8GS2 - chains R and A of the 4 polymer chains in the assembly; structure by electron microscopy, 2.84 A resolution.

# Chain R
Molecule: crRNA
Source organism: Desulfonema ishimotonii
Sequence (95 nucleotides; row label = number of the first residue in the row; numbers below 1 keep their minus sign (G-20 is residue -20)):
   -20 GGUUGGAAAGCCGGUUUUCUUUGAUGUCACGGAACCUUUGUUGUCUUCGA
    30 CAUGGGUAAUGGUUGGAAAGCCGGUUUUCUUUGAUGUCACGGAAC
Unresolved in the structure: -20 to -1, 38-74

# Chain A
Protein: CRISPR-associated RAMP family protein
Source organism: Desulfonema ishimotonii
UniProt: A0A401FT36 (A0A401FT36_9DELT); numbering as in UniProt; present here: 1-1273, 1275-1540, 1542-1601
Chain sequence (1616 residues; each row starts with the number of its first residue; note: 2 numbers in that range are skipped by the numbering (no residue carries them; nothing is unmodelled there)):
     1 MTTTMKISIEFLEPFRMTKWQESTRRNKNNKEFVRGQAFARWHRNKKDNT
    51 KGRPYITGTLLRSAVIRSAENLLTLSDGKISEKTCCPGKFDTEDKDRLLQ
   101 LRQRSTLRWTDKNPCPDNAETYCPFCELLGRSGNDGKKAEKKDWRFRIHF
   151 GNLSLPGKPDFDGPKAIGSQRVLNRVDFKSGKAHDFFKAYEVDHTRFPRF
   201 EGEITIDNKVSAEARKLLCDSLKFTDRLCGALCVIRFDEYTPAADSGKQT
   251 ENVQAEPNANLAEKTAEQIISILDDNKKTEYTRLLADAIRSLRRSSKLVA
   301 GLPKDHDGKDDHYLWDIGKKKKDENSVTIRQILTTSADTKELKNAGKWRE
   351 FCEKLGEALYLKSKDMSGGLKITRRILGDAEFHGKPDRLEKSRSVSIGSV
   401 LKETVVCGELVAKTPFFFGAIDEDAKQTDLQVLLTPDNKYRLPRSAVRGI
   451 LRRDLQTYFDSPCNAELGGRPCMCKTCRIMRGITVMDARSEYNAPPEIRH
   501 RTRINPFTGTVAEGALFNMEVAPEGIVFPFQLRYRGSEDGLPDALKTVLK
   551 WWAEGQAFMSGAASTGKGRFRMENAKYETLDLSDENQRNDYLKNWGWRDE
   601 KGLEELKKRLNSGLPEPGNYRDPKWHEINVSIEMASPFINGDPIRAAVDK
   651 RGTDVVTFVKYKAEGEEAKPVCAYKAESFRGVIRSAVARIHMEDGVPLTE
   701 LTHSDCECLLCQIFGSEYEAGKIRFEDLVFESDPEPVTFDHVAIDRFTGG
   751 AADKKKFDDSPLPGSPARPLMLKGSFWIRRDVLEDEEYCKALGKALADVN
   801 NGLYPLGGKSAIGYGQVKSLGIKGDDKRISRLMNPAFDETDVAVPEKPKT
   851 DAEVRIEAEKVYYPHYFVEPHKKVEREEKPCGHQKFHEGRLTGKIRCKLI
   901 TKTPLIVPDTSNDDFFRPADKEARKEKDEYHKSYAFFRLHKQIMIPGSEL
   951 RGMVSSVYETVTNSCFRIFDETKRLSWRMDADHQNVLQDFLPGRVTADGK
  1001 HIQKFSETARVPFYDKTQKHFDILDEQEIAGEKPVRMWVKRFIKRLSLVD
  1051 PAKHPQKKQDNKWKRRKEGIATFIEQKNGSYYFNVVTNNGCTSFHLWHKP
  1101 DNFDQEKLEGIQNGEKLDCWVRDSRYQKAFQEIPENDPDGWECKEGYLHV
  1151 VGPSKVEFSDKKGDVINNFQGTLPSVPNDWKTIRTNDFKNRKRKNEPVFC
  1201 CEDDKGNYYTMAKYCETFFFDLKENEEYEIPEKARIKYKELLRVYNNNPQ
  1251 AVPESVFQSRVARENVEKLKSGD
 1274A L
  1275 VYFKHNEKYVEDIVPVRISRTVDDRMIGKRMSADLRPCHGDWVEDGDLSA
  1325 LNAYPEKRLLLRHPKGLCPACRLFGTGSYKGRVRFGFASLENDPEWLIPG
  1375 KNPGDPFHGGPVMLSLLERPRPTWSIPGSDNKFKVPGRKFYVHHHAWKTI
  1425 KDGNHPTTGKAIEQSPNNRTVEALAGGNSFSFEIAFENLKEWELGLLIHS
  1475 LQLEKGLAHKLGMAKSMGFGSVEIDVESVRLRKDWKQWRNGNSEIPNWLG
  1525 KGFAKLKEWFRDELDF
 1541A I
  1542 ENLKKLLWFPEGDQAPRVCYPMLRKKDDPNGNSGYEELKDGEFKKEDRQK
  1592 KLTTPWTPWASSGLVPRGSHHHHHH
Unresolved in the structure: 133-145, 239-260, 319-326, 835-841, 917-929, 982-987, 1043-1124, 1604-1616
Construct notes: expression tag (1602-1616)
Bound ions: Zn2+ site 1: Cys115, Cys123, Cys126; Zn2+ site 2: Cys463, Cys472, Cys474, Cys477; Zn2+ site 3: His703, Cys706, Cys708, Cys711; Zn2+ site 4: Cys965, Cys1312, Cys1342, Cys1345
Ligand contacts: adenosine monophosphate / cytidine-5'-monophosphate: Lys182, Arg375, Ser704, Asp705, Glu717, Tyr718
Reported in the primary citation:
  - catalytic residues: His43 (citing earlier work)

# How chain R and chain A interact
Pairs across the interface (283; chain R residue first):
  U0(R) - His43(A)  hydrogen bond to the phosphate
  U0(R) - Arg53(A)  hydrogen bond to the base
  U0(R) - Tyr55(A)  stacking on the base
  U0(R) - Asn152(A)  hydrogen bond to the base
  U0(R) - Ser154(A)  base contact
  U1(R) - Arg41(A)  sugar contact
  U1(R) - Thr57(A)  sugar contact
  U1(R) - Gly58(A)  base contact
  U1(R) - Thr59(A)  hydrogen bond to the base
  U1(R) - His149(A)  base contact
  U1(R) - Phe150(A)  hydrogen bond to the base
  U1(R) - Gly151(A)  base contact
  U1(R) - Asn152(A)  hydrogen bond to the base
  G2(R) - Phe146(A)  base contact
  G2(R) - His149(A)  hydrogen bond to the base
  A3(R) - Gly58(A)  base contact
  A3(R) - Thr59(A)  hydrogen bond to the base
  A3(R) - Arg62(A)  hydrogen bond to the sugar
  A3(R) - Arg97(A)  salt bridge to the phosphate
  A3(R) - Phe146(A)  sugar contact
  A3(R) - Ile148(A)  base contact
  A3(R) - His149(A)  base contact
  A3(R) - Phe150(A)  hydrogen bond to the base
  U4(R) - Arg62(A)  hydrogen bond to the phosphate
  U4(R) - Lys89(A)  hydrogen bond to the sugar
  U4(R) - Phe90(A)  base contact
  U4(R) - Asp91(A)  hydrogen bond to the base
  U4(R) - Thr92(A)  hydrogen bond to the base
  U4(R) - Arg97(A)  salt bridge to the phosphate
  U4(R) - Leu129(A)  sugar contact
  U4(R) - Arg131(A)  sugar contact
  G5(R) - Arg62(A)  salt bridge to the phosphate
  G5(R) - Phe90(A)  base contact
  G5(R) - Asp91(A)  base contact
  G5(R) - Thr92(A)  hydrogen bond to the base
  G5(R) - Lys95(A)  base contact
  G5(R) - Leu98(A)  base contact
  G5(R) - Gln100(A)  hydrogen bond to the sugar
  G5(R) - Leu101(A)  sugar contact
  G5(R) - Arg102(A)  hydrogen bond to the base
  G5(R) - Leu389(A)  hydrogen bond to the base
  G5(R) - Glu390(A)  hydrogen bond to the base
  U6(R) - Gln37(A)  hydrogen bond to the base
  U6(R) - Ala38(A)  base contact
  U6(R) - Thr59(A)  base contact
  U6(R) - Leu60(A)  hydrogen bond to the base
  U6(R) - Ser63(A)  hydrogen bond to the phosphate
  U6(R) - Gln100(A)  base contact
  U6(R) - Arg102(A)  salt bridge to the phosphate
  C7(R) - Arg67(A)  hydrogen bond to the phosphate
  C7(R) - Arg102(A)  phosphate contact
  C7(R) - Gln103(A)  hydrogen bond to the phosphate
  C7(R) - Arg104(A)  sugar contact
  C7(R) - Gly468(A)  base contact
  C7(R) - Gly469(A)  hydrogen bond to the base
  C7(R) - Arg470(A)  base contact
  C7(R) - Pro471(A)  base contact
  C7(R) - Arg481(A)  base contact
  A8(R) - Arg35(A)  hydrogen bond to the sugar
  A8(R) - Ala38(A)  sugar contact
  A8(R) - Phe39(A)  sugar contact
  A8(R) - Gly384(A)  hydrogen bond to the base
  A8(R) - Pro386(A)  base contact
  C9(R) - Glu13(A)  hydrogen bond to the base
  C9(R) - Arg16(A)  salt bridge to the phosphate
  C9(R) - Arg227(A)  hydrogen bond to the sugar
  C9(R) - Gly230(A)  phosphate contact
  C9(R) - Leu232(A)  base contact
  C9(R) - Arg444(A)  salt bridge to the phosphate
  C9(R) - Arg448(A)  hydrogen bond to the sugar
  C9(R) - Ile483(A)  base contact
  C9(R) - Thr484(A)  base contact
  C9(R) - Val485(A)  hydrogen bond to the base
  G10(R) - Gln103(A)  base contact
  G10(R) - Arg448(A)  salt bridge to the phosphate
  G10(R) - Leu467(A)  base contact
  G10(R) - Gly468(A)  hydrogen bond to the base
  G10(R) - Arg481(A)  phosphate contact
  G11(R) - Arg35(A)  hydrogen bond to the base
  G11(R) - Asn174(A)  hydrogen bond to the sugar
  G11(R) - Arg175(A)  sugar contact
  G11(R) - Asp185(A)  hydrogen bond to the base
  G11(R) - Phe186(A)  base contact
  G11(R) - Phe187(A)  base contact
  G11(R) - Phe382(A)  hydrogen bond to the base
  G11(R) - His383(A)  base contact
  G11(R) - Gly384(A)  hydrogen bond to the base
  G11(R) - Arg448(A)  salt bridge to the phosphate
  G11(R) - Arg452(A)  salt bridge to the phosphate
  G11(R) - Leu467(A)  base contact
  A12(R) - Asn174(A)  sugar contact
  A12(R) - Arg175(A)  phosphate contact
  A12(R) - Val176(A)  hydrogen bond to the phosphate
  A12(R) - Ser445(A)  sugar contact
  A12(R) - Ala446(A)  phosphate contact
  A12(R) - Gly449(A)  sugar contact
  A12(R) - Ile450(A)  base contact
  A12(R) - Arg452(A)  phosphate contact
  A12(R) - Arg453(A)  base contact
  A12(R) - Ser560(A)  base contact
  A13(R) - Arg171(A)  salt bridge to the phosphate
  A13(R) - Val172(A)  sugar contact
  A13(R) - Leu173(A)  phosphate contact
  A13(R) - Asn174(A)  hydrogen bond to the sugar
  A13(R) - Phe186(A)  base contact
  A13(R) - Gly419(A)  sugar contact
  A13(R) - Ser445(A)  hydrogen bond to the phosphate
  A13(R) - Ala446(A)  hydrogen bond to the phosphate
  C14(R) - Asn174(A)  hydrogen bond to the sugar
  C14(R) - Val176(A)  sugar contact
  C14(R) - Gly181(A)  hydrogen bond to the sugar
  C14(R) - Lys182(A)  base contact
  C14(R) - Ala183(A)  hydrogen bond to the base
  C14(R) - Phe417(A)  phosphate contact
  C14(R) - Gly419(A)  hydrogen bond to the phosphate
  C14(R) - Gly561(A)  phosphate contact
  C15(R) - Gly181(A)  sugar contact
  C15(R) - Lys182(A)  base contact
  C15(R) - Gly561(A)  phosphate contact
  C15(R) - Ala562(A)  hydrogen bond to the phosphate
  C15(R) - Ala563(A)  hydrogen bond to the phosphate
  C15(R) - Ser716(A)  hydrogen bond to the sugar
  C15(R) - Glu717(A)  base contact
  C15(R) - Glu719(A)  hydrogen bond to the sugar
  C15(R) - Ala720(A)  phosphate contact
  C15(R) - Gly721(A)  phosphate contact
  U16(R) - Ser564(A)  hydrogen bond to the phosphate
  U16(R) - Arg680(A)  salt bridge to the phosphate
  U16(R) - Phe714(A)  phosphate contact
  U16(R) - Gly715(A)  sugar contact
  U16(R) - Ser716(A)  sugar contact
  U16(R) - Glu717(A)  hydrogen bond to the sugar
  U16(R) - Gly721(A)  hydrogen bond to the phosphate
  U17(R) - Arg501(A)  base contact
  U17(R) - Thr502(A)  hydrogen bond to the sugar
  U17(R) - Arg503(A)  hydrogen bond to the base
  U17(R) - Phe517(A)  base contact
  U17(R) - Arg680(A)  salt bridge to the phosphate
  U17(R) - Arg684(A)  phosphate contact
  U18(R) - Thr502(A)  phosphate contact
  U18(R) - Arg503(A)  phosphate contact
  U18(R) - Ile504(A)  hydrogen bond to the phosphate
  U18(R) - Glu677(A)  sugar contact
  U18(R) - Ser678(A)  hydrogen bond to the phosphate
  U18(R) - Gly681(A)  sugar contact
  U18(R) - Val682(A)  base contact
  U18(R) - Ser685(A)  base contact
  G19(R) - His500(A)  sugar contact
  G19(R) - Arg501(A)  phosphate contact
  G19(R) - Thr502(A)  hydrogen bond to the phosphate
  G19(R) - Val511(A)  base contact
  G19(R) - Leu516(A)  base contact
  G19(R) - Gly641(A)  hydrogen bond to the sugar
  G19(R) - Pro643(A)  base contact
  G19(R) - Lys675(A)  salt bridge to the phosphate
  G19(R) - Glu677(A)  phosphate contact
  G19(R) - Ser678(A)  hydrogen bond to the phosphate
  U20(R) - Ile504(A)  sugar contact
  U20(R) - Gly509(A)  sugar contact
  U20(R) - Val511(A)  base contact
  U20(R) - Asn640(A)  phosphate contact
  U20(R) - Gly641(A)  hydrogen bond to the phosphate
  U20(R) - Gly807(A)  sugar contact
  U20(R) - Gly808(A)  phosphate contact
  U21(R) - Thr510(A)  sugar contact
  U21(R) - Gly808(A)  phosphate contact
  U21(R) - Lys809(A)  hydrogen bond to the phosphate
  U21(R) - Thr1350(A)  hydrogen bond to the sugar
  U21(R) - Gly1351(A)  base contact
  U21(R) - Tyr1353(A)  hydrogen bond to the sugar
  U21(R) - Lys1354(A)  phosphate contact
  U21(R) - Gly1355(A)  phosphate contact
  G22(R) - Lys755(A)  base contact
  G22(R) - Ala811(A)  phosphate contact
  G22(R) - Arg967(A)  hydrogen bond to the phosphate
  G22(R) - Phe1348(A)  sugar contact
  G22(R) - Gly1349(A)  sugar contact
  G22(R) - Thr1350(A)  sugar contact
  G22(R) - Gly1351(A)  sugar contact
  G22(R) - Gly1355(A)  hydrogen bond to the phosphate
  U23(R) - Val742(A)  sugar contact
  U23(R) - Ala743(A)  base contact
  U23(R) - Lys755(A)  base contact
  U23(R) - Phe757(A)  base contact
  U23(R) - Arg951(A)  salt bridge to the phosphate
  U23(R) - Arg967(A)  salt bridge to the phosphate
  U23(R) - Ile968(A)  sugar contact
  U23(R) - Phe1348(A)  phosphate contact
  C24(R) - Val742(A)  sugar contact
  C24(R) - Ala743(A)  phosphate contact
  C24(R) - Ile744(A)  hydrogen bond to the phosphate
  C24(R) - Arg746(A)  salt bridge to the phosphate
  C24(R) - Ser948(A)  sugar contact
  C24(R) - Glu949(A)  phosphate contact
  C24(R) - Gly952(A)  sugar contact
  C24(R) - Ser956(A)  base contact
  C24(R) - Leu1485(A)  base contact
  U25(R) - Asp740(A)  base contact
  U25(R) - His741(A)  salt bridge to the phosphate
  U25(R) - Val742(A)  hydrogen bond to the phosphate
  U25(R) - Lys756(A)  base contact
  U25(R) - Pro908(A)  sugar contact
  U25(R) - Thr910(A)  base contact
  U25(R) - Ser948(A)  hydrogen bond to the phosphate
  U25(R) - Glu949(A)  phosphate contact
  U26(R) - Ile744(A)  sugar contact
  U26(R) - Gly749(A)  hydrogen bond to the sugar
  U26(R) - Gly750(A)  sugar contact
  U26(R) - Ala751(A)  base contact
  U26(R) - Pro908(A)  phosphate contact
  U26(R) - Glu949(A)  phosphate contact
  U26(R) - Arg1443(A)  base contact
  U26(R) - Gly1486(A)  sugar contact
  U26(R) - Met1487(A)  phosphate contact
  U26(R) - Lys1489(A)  hydrogen bond to the phosphate
  C27(R) - Gly749(A)  sugar contact
  C27(R) - Gly750(A)  sugar contact
  C27(R) - Leu1391(A)  base contact
  C27(R) - Glu1392(A)  hydrogen bond to the sugar
  C27(R) - Arg1393(A)  hydrogen bond to the base
  C27(R) - Pro1394(A)  phosphate contact
  C27(R) - Tyr1415(A)  hydrogen bond to the phosphate
  C27(R) - Arg1443(A)  base contact
  C27(R) - Gly1486(A)  phosphate contact
  C27(R) - Met1487(A)  phosphate contact
  C27(R) - Ala1488(A)  hydrogen bond to the phosphate
  C27(R) - Lys1489(A)  salt bridge to the phosphate
  G28(R) - His865(A)  phosphate contact
  G28(R) - Glu1392(A)  hydrogen bond to the base
  G28(R) - Arg1393(A)  sugar contact
  G28(R) - Pro1394(A)  phosphate contact
  G28(R) - Lys1413(A)  salt bridge to the phosphate
  G28(R) - Tyr1415(A)  phosphate contact
  G28(R) - Tyr1561(A)  hydrogen bond to the phosphate
  G28(R) - Tyr1576(A)  hydrogen bond to the sugar
  A29(R) - Tyr863(A)  hydrogen bond to the phosphate
  A29(R) - His865(A)  phosphate contact
  A29(R) - Arg1395(A)  hydrogen bond to the phosphate
  A29(R) - Trp1398(A)  phosphate contact
  A29(R) - Tyr1561(A)  phosphate contact
  A29(R) - Leu1564(A)  base contact
  A29(R) - Tyr1576(A)  hydrogen bond to the phosphate
  C30(R) - Gln1250(A)  hydrogen bond to the sugar
  C30(R) - Arg1395(A)  phosphate contact
  C30(R) - Thr1397(A)  hydrogen bond to the phosphate
  C30(R) - Trp1398(A)  hydrogen bond to the phosphate
  C30(R) - Leu1564(A)  base contact
  C30(R) - Glu1577(A)  hydrogen bond to the base
  A31(R) - Arg978(A)  phosphate contact
  A31(R) - Asn1248(A)  hydrogen bond to the sugar
  A31(R) - Gln1250(A)  hydrogen bond to the sugar
  A31(R) - Arg1294(A)  salt bridge to the phosphate
  U32(R) - Arg978(A)  salt bridge to the phosphate
  U32(R) - Ser1154(A)  hydrogen bond to the sugar
  U32(R) - Tyr1245(A)  phosphate contact
  U32(R) - Asn1248(A)  sugar contact
  U32(R) - Arg1294(A)  salt bridge to the phosphate
  G33(R) - Arg978(A)  salt bridge to the phosphate
  G33(R) - Met979(A)  base contact
  G33(R) - Ser1154(A)  sugar contact
  G33(R) - Lys1155(A)  base contact
  G33(R) - Tyr1245(A)  hydrogen bond to the phosphate
  G33(R) - Ser1259(A)  hydrogen bond to the phosphate
  G33(R) - Ile1292(A)  base contact
  G34(R) - Ala981(A)  base contact
  G34(R) - Lys1155(A)  sugar contact
  G34(R) - Ala1212(A)  sugar contact
  G34(R) - Lys1213(A)  salt bridge to the phosphate
  G34(R) - Val1290(A)  phosphate contact
  G34(R) - Arg1291(A)  phosphate contact
  G34(R) - Ile1292(A)  base contact
  G35(R) - Arg1010(A)  salt bridge to the phosphate
  G35(R) - Glu1196(A)  hydrogen bond to the sugar
  G35(R) - Ala1212(A)  sugar contact
  G35(R) - Tyr1214(A)  hydrogen bond to the phosphate
  G35(R) - Cys1215(A)  hydrogen bond to the phosphate
  U36(R) - Arg1010(A)  salt bridge to the phosphate
  U36(R) - Asn1195(A)  sugar contact
  U36(R) - Glu1196(A)  phosphate contact
  U36(R) - Pro1197(A)  phosphate contact
  U36(R) - Tyr1214(A)  hydrogen bond to the phosphate
  A37(R) - Arg1125(A)  base contact
  A37(R) - Arg1193(A)  salt bridge to the phosphate
Interface residues without a listed pair, chain A (207 interface residues in all): Pro54, Glu93, Gly130, Lys158, Lys391, Ser392, Phe418, Pro443, Met480, Tyr718, Thr748, Ser810, Ile906, Met953, Gln1127, Val1151, Val1244, Leu1390, Ser1490, Pro1562

# Overview
Chain R and chain A form an interface of 38 and 207 residues respectively; the contacts include 93 hydrogen
bonds, 27 salt bridges and 1 aromatic stacking contact. Polar contacts include U0(R)-Arg53(A), U0(R)-Asn152(A)
and U1(R)-Thr59(A). Ligands of chain A: adenosine monophosphate / cytidine-5'-monophosphate. The paper reports
the catalytic residue His43(A).
Here chain R is crRNA and chain A is CRISPR-associated RAMP family protein, both from Desulfonema ishimotonii.
Entry 8GS2 (Structure of the Cas7-11-Csx29-guide RNA-target RNA (non-matching PFS) complex) was determined by
electron microscopy together with 7Y9X and 7Y9Y from the same study.
